PDB entry 4E4A | X-ray diffraction, 1.45 A resolution | chain A

# Chain A
Protein: Carbonic anhydrase 2
Source organism: Homo sapiens
Notes: EC 4.2.1.1
UniProt: P00918 (CAH2_HUMAN); the author numbering skips numbers that UniProt does not, so the offset changes along the chain: 1-125 = UniProt 1-125; 127-261 = UniProt 126-260
Chain sequence (260 residues; row label = number of the first residue in the row; note: 1 number in that range is skipped by the numbering (no residue carries it; nothing is unmodelled there)):
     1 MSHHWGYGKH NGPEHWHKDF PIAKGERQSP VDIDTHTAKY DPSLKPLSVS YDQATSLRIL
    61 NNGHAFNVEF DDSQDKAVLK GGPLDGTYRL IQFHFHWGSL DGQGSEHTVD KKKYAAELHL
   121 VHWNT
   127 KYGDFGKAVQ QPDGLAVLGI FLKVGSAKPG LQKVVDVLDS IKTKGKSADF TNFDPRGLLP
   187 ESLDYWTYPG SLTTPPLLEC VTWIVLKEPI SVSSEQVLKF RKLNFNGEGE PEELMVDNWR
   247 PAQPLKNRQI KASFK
Not modelled in the structure: 1-3
Ion coordination: Zn2+: His94, His96, His119; mercuribenzoic acid Hg near Cys206 (its only coordinating residue here)
Residues lining bound ligands:
  - 2-sulfanylbenzoic acid (JKE): Gln92, His94, Val121, Leu198, Thr199, Thr200, Pro201, Pro202
  - mercuribenzoic acid (MBO): Val135, Gln136, Gln137, Pro138, Glu205, Cys206
Swiss-Prot annotation at these positions:
  - active site: His64 (Proton donor/acceptor)
  - binding site (Zn(2+)): His94, His96, His119
  - binding site (substrate): Thr199, Thr200
  - site: Tyr7 (Fine-tunes the proton-transfer properties of H-64), Asn62 (Fine-tunes the proton-transfer properties of H-64), Asn67 (Fine-tunes the proton-transfer properties of H-64), Gln92 (Involved in the binding of some activators, including histamine and L-histidine)
  - modified residue: Ser2 (N-acetylserine), Ser166 (Phosphoserine), Ser173 (Phosphoserine)

# In short
Ligands of chain A: 2-sulfanylbenzoic acid and mercuribenzoic acid. His94, His96 and His119 form the Zn2+
site. UniProt lists active-site residue His64, 3 Zn2+-binding residues and substrate-binding residues Thr199
and Thr200.
Chain A is Carbonic anhydrase 2 (Homo sapiens); the structure, Nucleophile recognition as an alternative
inhibition mode for benzoic acid based carbonic anhydrase inhibitors, was determined by X-ray diffraction
(same publication as 4E3D, 4E3F, 4E3G, 4E3H and 4E49).
